PDB entry 6JXD | X-ray diffraction, 2.25 A resolution | chains E and I of the 10 polymer chains in the assembly

== Chain E ==
Protein: Histone H3.1
Organism: Homo sapiens
UniProt: P68431 (H31_HUMAN); residues 38-134 here correspond to UniProt positions 39-135 (UniProt number = residue number + 1)
Sequence (97 residues; numbered 38 to 134; the number before each row is that of its first residue):
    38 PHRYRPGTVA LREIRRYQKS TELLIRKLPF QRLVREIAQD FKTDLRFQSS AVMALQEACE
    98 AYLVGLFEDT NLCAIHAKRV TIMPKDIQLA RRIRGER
Curated features (UniProtKB/Swiss-Prot):
  - modified residue: Tyr41 (Phosphotyrosine), Lys56 (N6,N6,N6-trimethyllysine), Ser57 (Phosphoserine), Lys64 (N6-(2-hydroxyisobutyryl)lysine), Lys79 (N6,N6,N6-trimethyllysine), Thr80 (Phosphothreonine), Ser86 (Phosphoserine), Thr107 (Phosphothreonine), Lys115 (N6-acetyllysine), Lys122 (N6-(2-hydroxyisobutyryl)lysine)

== Chain I ==
Molecule: 147-nt DNA strand
Organism: Homo sapiens
Sequence (147 nucleotides; row label = number of the first residue in the row; numbers below 1 keep their minus sign (DC-71 is residue -71)):
   -71 CATATATCCC GGTGCCGAGG CCGCTCAATT GGTCGTAGAC AGCTCTAGCA CCGCTTAAAC
   -11 GCACGTACGC GCTGTCTACC GCGTTTTAAC CGCCACTAGA AGCGCTTACT AGTCTCCAGG
    49 CACGTGTGAG ACCGGCATAT ATGGTAC

== Chain E / chain I interface ==
Residue-residue contacts (28; chain E residue first):
  His39(E) - DT-67(I)  sugar contact
  Arg40(E) - DG9(I)  base contact
  Arg40(E) - DC10(I)  hydrogen bond to the sugar
  Tyr41(E) - DT-67(I)  sugar contact
  Tyr41(E) - DA-66(I)  phosphate contact
  Tyr41(E) - DG9(I)  sugar contact
  Tyr41(E) - DC10(I)  hydrogen bond to the phosphate
  Arg42(E) - DG9(I)  phosphate contact
  Pro43(E) - DC8(I)  phosphate contact
  Pro43(E) - DG9(I)  sugar contact
  Gly44(E) - DC8(I)  hydrogen bond to the phosphate
  Gly44(E) - DG9(I)  hydrogen bond to the phosphate
  Thr45(E) - DG9(I)  hydrogen bond to the phosphate
  Val46(E) - DG9(I)  hydrogen bond to the phosphate
  Val46(E) - DC10(I)  phosphate contact
  Ala47(E) - DG9(I)  hydrogen bond to the phosphate
  Arg49(E) - DA-66(I)  phosphate contact
  Arg49(E) - DT-65(I)  phosphate contact
  Lys56(E) - DC-64(I)  salt bridge to the phosphate
  Arg63(E) - DA17(I)  hydrogen bond to the sugar
  Arg63(E) - DC18(I)  phosphate contact
  Lys64(E) - DC18(I)  hydrogen bond to the phosphate
  Leu65(E) - DA17(I)  phosphate contact
  Leu65(E) - DC18(I)  hydrogen bond to the phosphate
  Pro66(E) - DA17(I)  phosphate contact
  Arg69(E) - DA17(I)  salt bridge to the phosphate
  Arg83(E) - DA26(I)  hydrogen bond to the phosphate
  Arg83(E) - DG27(I)  salt bridge to the phosphate
Interface residues without a listed pair, chain E (19 interface residues in all): Asp81, Thr118
Interface residues without a listed pair, chain I (15 interface residues in all): DA-68, DC7, DG11, DA16

== Summary ==
The interface between chain E and chain I involves 19 residues on one side and 15 on the other, with 11
hydrogen bonds and 3 salt bridges. Among the polar pairs are Arg40(E)-DC10(I), Arg63(E)-DA17(I) and
Tyr41(E)-DC10(I).
Chain E is Histone H3.1 and chain I is a 147-nt DNA strand, both from Homo sapiens; the structure, Human
nucleosome core particle with cohesive end DNA termini, was determined by X-ray diffraction (same publication
as 6IPU, 6K1I, 6K1J and 6K1K).
